8GAO - chains D and M of the 10 polymer chains in the assembly; structure by electron microscopy, 4.10 A resolution (low resolution: residue-level contacts below are approximate; hydrogen-bond / salt-bridge calls are withheld).

# Chain D
Molecule: DnaB-like replicative helicase
Source organism: Escherichia phage T4
Notes: EC 3.6.4.-
UniProt: P04530 (HELIC_BPT4); residues 1-432 here = UniProt positions 1-432
Amino-acid sequence (432 residues; numbered 1 to 432; the number before each row is that of its first residue):
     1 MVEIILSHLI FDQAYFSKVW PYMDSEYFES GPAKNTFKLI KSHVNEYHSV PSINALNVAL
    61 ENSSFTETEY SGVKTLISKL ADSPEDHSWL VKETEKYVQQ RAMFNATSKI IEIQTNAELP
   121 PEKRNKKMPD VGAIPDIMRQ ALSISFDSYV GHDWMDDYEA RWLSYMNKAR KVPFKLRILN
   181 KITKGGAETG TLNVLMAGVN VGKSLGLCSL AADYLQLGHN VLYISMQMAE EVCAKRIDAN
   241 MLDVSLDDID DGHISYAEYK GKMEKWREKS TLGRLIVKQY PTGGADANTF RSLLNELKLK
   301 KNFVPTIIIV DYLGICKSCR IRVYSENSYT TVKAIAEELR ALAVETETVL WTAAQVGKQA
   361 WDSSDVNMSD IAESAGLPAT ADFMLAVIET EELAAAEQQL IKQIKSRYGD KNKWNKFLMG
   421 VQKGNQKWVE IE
Sequence notes: engineered mutation Gln227 (Glu in P04530)
Curated features (UniProtKB/Swiss-Prot):
  - binding site (ATP): Ala197 to Ser204
  - mutagenesis: Leu192 (L192Q: Partially suppresses phage growth inhibition by extra copies of bacterial AbpA-AbpB), Asp213 (D213Y: Partially suppresses phage growth inhibition by extra copies of bacterial AbpA-AbpB)
Residues lining bound ligands:
  - ATP-gamma-S (AGS; phosphothiophosphoric acid-adenylate ester), molecule 1: Gly198, Val199, Asn200, Val201, Gly202, Lys203, Ser204, Leu205, Gln227, Arg236, Leu246, Asp247, Gln355, Lys423, Gln426
  - ATP-gamma-S (AGS), molecule 2: Ala379, Lys405, Ser406, Arg407, Tyr408, Gly409, Asp410, Lys411

# Chain M
Molecule: 12-nt DNA strand
Sequence (12 nucleotides; row label = number of the first residue in the row):
     6 TTTTTTTTTT TT

# How chain D and chain M interact
Residue-residue contacts (10):
  Asn327(D) with DT10(M)
  Ser328(D) with DT11(M)
  Tyr329(D) with DT10(M)
  Gly357(D) with DT12(M)
  Lys358(D) with DT13(M)
  Ala372(D) with DT11(M); DT12(M)
  Ser374(D) with DT11(M)
  Ala375(D) with DT10(M); DT11(M)
Also at the interface, not in a pair above, chain D (10 interface residues in all): Ile371, Glu373
Also at the interface, not in a pair above, chain M (5 interface residues in all): DT14

# Summary
10 residues of chain D face 5 of chain M across their interface. Bound to chain D: ATP-gamma-S. Curated
annotation (UniProt) lists 8 ATP-binding residues and 2 mutagenesis sites on chain D.
Chain D is DnaB-like replicative helicase (Escherichia phage T4) and chain M is a 12-nt DNA strand; the
structure, bacteriophage T4 stalled primosome with mutant gp41-E227Q, was determined by electron microscopy
together with 8DTP, 8DUE, 8DVF, 8DVI, 8DW6, 8DWJ and 8G0Z from the same study.
